Entry 5XRZ (X-ray diffraction, 3.60 A resolution); this record covers chains A and L of the 12 polymer chains in the assembly.

# Chain A
Name: DNA repair protein RAD52 homolog
From: Homo sapiens
Reference sequence: P43351 (RAD52_HUMAN); residue numbers follow UniProt; this construct covers 1-212
Amino-acid sequence (215 residues; numbered -2 to 212; the number before each row is that of its first residue; numbers below 1 keep their minus sign (Gly-2 is residue -2)):
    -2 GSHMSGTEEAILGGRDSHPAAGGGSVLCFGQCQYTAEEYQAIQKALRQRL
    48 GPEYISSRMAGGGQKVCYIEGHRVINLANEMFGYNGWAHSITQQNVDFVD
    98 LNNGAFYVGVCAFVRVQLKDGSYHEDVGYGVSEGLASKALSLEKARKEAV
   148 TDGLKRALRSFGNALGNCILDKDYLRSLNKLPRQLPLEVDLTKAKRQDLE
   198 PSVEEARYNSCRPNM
Disordered / not traced: -2 to 24, 209-212
Sequence notes: expression tag (-2 to 0); engineered mutation Ala102 (Lys in P43351), Ala133 (Lys in P43351)
Metal / ion sites: K+ near Glu140 (its only coordinating residue here)
What the authors report for this chain:
  - binding site for ssDNA (chain L): Arg55, Val63, Lys152, Arg153, Arg156
  - K+ coordination: Glu140
  - conformationally variable residues (loop rearrangement): Ser53 to Tyr65
  - mutagenesis - K152A, R153A, R156A: decreased catalytic activity
  - mutagenesis - R55A: decreased catalytic activity on DNA annealing
  - mutagenesis - R55A/K152A: decreased binding to ssDNA

# Chain L
Molecule: ssDNA
Sequence (40 nucleotides; each row starts with the number of its first residue):
     1 TTTTTTTTTTTTTTTTTTCCCTTTTTTTTTTTTTTTTTTT
Metal / ion sites: K+ site 1: DT1 (shared with 1 residue of chain K); K+ site 2: DT12 (shared with 1 residue of chain C); K+ site 3: DT16, DT17 (shared with 1 residue of chain D); K+ site 4: DT25 (shared with 1 residue of chain F); K+ site 5: DT37 (shared with 1 residue of chain I)

# Interface between chain A and chain L
Residue-residue contacts - 14 pairs, chain A then chain L:
  Arg55(A) - DT1(L)  hydrogen bond to the sugar
  Tyr65(A) - DT1(L)  sugar contact
  Tyr65(A) - DT2(L)  phosphate contact
  Ile66(A) - DT2(L)  phosphate contact
  Glu67(A) - DT2(L)  phosphate contact
  Gly68(A) - DT2(L)  hydrogen bond to the phosphate
  Lys141(A) - DT2(L)  base contact
  Lys144(A) - DT3(L)  phosphate contact
  Lys144(A) - DT4(L)  salt bridge to the phosphate
  Glu145(A) - DT2(L)  sugar contact
  Thr148(A) - DT2(L)  phosphate contact
  Thr148(A) - DT3(L)  hydrogen bond to the phosphate
  Lys152(A) - DT1(L)  hydrogen bond to the phosphate
  Lys152(A) - DT2(L)  salt bridge to the phosphate
Interface residues without a listed pair, chain A (11 interface residues in all): Ser54

# Summary
11 residues of chain A and 4 residues of chain L are in contact, with 4 hydrogen bonds and 2 salt bridges.
Polar contacts include Arg55(A)-DT1(L), Gly68(A)-DT2(L) and Thr148(A)-DT3(L). From the paper: a binding site
for ssDNA (chain L) at Arg55(A), Val63(A) and Lys152(A) among others; K152A, R153A and R156A of chain A reduce
catalytic activity; 5 substitutions were tested in all.
Chain A is DNA repair protein RAD52 homolog (Homo sapiens) and chain L is ssDNA; the structure, Structure of a
ssDNA bound to the inner DNA binding site of RAD52, was determined by X-ray diffraction together with 5XS0
from the same study.
